5KX8 - chain A; structure by X-ray diffraction, 2.67 A resolution.

[Chain A]
Name: Interleukin-1 receptor-associated kinase 4
Organism: Homo sapiens
Notes: EC 2.7.11.1; fragment: kinase domain
UniProtKB: Q9NWZ3 (IRAK4_HUMAN); residue numbers follow UniProt; this construct covers 160-460
Chain sequence (301 residues; numbered 160 to 460; the number before each row is that of its first residue):
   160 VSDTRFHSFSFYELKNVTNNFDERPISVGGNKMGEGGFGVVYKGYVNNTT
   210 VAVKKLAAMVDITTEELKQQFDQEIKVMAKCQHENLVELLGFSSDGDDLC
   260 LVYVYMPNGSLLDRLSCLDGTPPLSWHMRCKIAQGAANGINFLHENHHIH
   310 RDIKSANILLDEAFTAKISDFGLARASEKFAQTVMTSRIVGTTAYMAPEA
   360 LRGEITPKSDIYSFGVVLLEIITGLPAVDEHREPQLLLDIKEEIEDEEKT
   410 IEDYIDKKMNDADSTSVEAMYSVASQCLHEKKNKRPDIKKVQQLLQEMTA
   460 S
Not modelled in the structure: 160-162, 217-221, 338-341, 460
Modified / non-standard residues: Thr342 (phosphothreonine; TPO); Thr345 (phosphothreonine; TPO); Ser346 (phosphoserine; SEP)
Curated features (UniProtKB/Swiss-Prot):
  - active site: Asp311 (Proton acceptor)
  - binding site (ATP): Met192 to Val200, Lys213, Lys313 to Asn316, Asp329
  - modified residue: Thr342 (Phosphothreonine), Thr345 (Phosphothreonine), Ser346 (Phosphoserine)
Residues lining bound ligands: 6YE (N-(3-aminocarbonyl-1-methyl-pyrazol-4-yl)-5-piperazin-1-yl-pyrazolo[1,5-a]pyrimidine-3-carboxamide): Met192, Gly193, Gly195, Gly196, Val200, Ala211, Lys213, Val246, Tyr262, Val263, Tyr264, Met265, Pro266, Asn267, Gly268, Ser269, Asp272, Ala315, Asn316, Leu318, Ser328, Asp329

[Overview]
Ligands of chain A: compound 6YE. UniProt lists active-site residue Asp311 and 15 ATP-binding residues.
Chain A is Interleukin-1 receptor-associated kinase 4 (Homo sapiens); the structure, Irak4-inhibitor
co-structure, was determined by X-ray diffraction, deposited together with 5KX7.
